8UMH - chains Q and P of the 30 polymer chains in the assembly; structure by electron microscopy, 4.10 A resolution (low resolution: residue-level contacts below are approximate; hydrogen-bond / salt-bridge calls are withheld).

== Chain Q ==
Molecule: Transcription initiation factor IIF subunit alpha
Source organism: Saccharomyces cerevisiae
UniProtKB: P41895 (T2FA_YEAST); numbering as in UniProt (aligned over 1-735)
Amino-acid sequence (735 residues; row label = number of the first residue in the row):
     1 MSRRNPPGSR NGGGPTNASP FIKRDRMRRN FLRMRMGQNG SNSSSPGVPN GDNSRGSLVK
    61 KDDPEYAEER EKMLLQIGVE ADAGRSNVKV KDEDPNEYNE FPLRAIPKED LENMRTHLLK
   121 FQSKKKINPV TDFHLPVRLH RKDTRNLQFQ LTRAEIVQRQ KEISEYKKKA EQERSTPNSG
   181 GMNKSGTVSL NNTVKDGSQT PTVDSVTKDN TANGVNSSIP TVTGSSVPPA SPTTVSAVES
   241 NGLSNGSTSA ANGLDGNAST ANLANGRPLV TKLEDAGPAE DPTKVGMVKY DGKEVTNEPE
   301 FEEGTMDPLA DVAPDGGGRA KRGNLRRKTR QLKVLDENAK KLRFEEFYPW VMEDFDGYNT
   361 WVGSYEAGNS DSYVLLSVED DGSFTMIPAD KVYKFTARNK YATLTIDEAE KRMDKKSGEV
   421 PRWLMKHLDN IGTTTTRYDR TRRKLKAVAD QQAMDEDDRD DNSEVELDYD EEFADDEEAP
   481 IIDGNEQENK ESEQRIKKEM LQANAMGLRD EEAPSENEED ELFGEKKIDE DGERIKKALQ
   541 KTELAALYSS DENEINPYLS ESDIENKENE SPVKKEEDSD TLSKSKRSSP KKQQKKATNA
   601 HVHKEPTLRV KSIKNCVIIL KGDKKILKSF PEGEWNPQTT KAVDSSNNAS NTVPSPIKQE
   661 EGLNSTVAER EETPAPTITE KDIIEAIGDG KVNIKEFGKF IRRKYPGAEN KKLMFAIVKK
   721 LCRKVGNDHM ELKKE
Unresolved in the structure: 1-15, 36-93, 165-324, 448-735
UniProt features mapped onto this chain:
  - modified residue: S198 (Phosphoserine), T200 (Phosphothreonine), S515 (Phosphoserine), S560 (Phosphoserine), S562 (Phosphoserine), S571 (Phosphoserine), S655 (Phosphoserine)

== Chain P ==
Molecule: Transcription initiation factor IIF subunit beta
Source organism: Saccharomyces cerevisiae
UniProtKB: A0A6A5PZ00 (A0A6A5PZ00_YEASX); numbering as in UniProt (aligned over 1-400)
Amino-acid sequence (400 residues; each row starts with the number of its first residue):
     1 MSSGSAGAPA LSNNSTNSVA KEKSGNISGD EYLSQEEEVF DGNDIENNET KVYEESLDLD
    61 LERSNRQVWL VRLPMFLAEK WRDRNNLHGQ ELGKIRINKD GSKITLLLNE NDNDSIPHEY
   121 DLELTKKVVE NEYVFTEQNL KKYQQRKKEL EADPEKQRQA YLKKQEREEE LKKKQQQQKR
   181 RNNRKKFNHR VMTDRDGRDR YIPYVKTIPK KTAIVGTVCH ECQVMPSMND PNYHKIVEQR
   241 RNIVKLNNKE RITTLDETVG VTMSHTGMSM RSDNSNFLKV GREKAKSNIK SIRMPKKEIL
   301 DYLFKLFDEY DYWSLKGLKE RTRQPEAHLK ECLDKVATLV KKGPYAFKYT LRPEYKKLKE
   361 EERKATLGEL ADEQTGSAGD NAQGDAEADL EDEIEMEDVV
Unresolved in the structure: 1-53, 143-197, 244-294, 339-400

== Interface between chain Q and chain P ==
Contacting residue pairs (93; chain Q residue first):
  D94(Q) with R96(P); I97(P)
  E97(Q) with I97(P); N98(P); K99(P)
  Y98(Q) with I95(P); I97(P)
  E100(Q) with K94(P); I95(P)
  P102(Q) with E91(P); G93(P)
  L103(Q) with W81(P); G89(P); Q90(P); E91(P)
  R104(Q) with G89(P)
  A105(Q) with L87(P); H88(P); G89(P)
  I106(Q) with R84(P); L87(P)
  K108(Q) with R84(P); H88(P)
  L111(Q) with R84(P)
  N113(Q) with E137(P); N139(P)
  M114(Q) with E137(P); Q138(P)
  R115(Q) with T136(P); E137(P)
  T116(Q) with F135(P); T136(P)
  H117(Q) with V134(P); F135(P)
  L118(Q) with E132(P); Y133(P); V134(P)
  L119(Q) with N131(P); E132(P); Y133(P)
  K120(Q) with E130(P); N131(P); E132(P)
  F121(Q) with N131(P)
  S123(Q) with N131(P)
  K124(Q) with E130(P)
  K125(Q) with N131(P)
  K126(Q) with E130(P); N131(P)
  I127(Q) with N131(P); Y133(P)
  N128(Q) with Y133(P)
  P129(Q) with Y133(P)
  V130(Q) with L61(P)
  P136(Q) with D58(P)
  V137(Q) with D58(P); L59(P)
  L139(Q) with P209(P)
  H140(Q) with T207(P); P209(P)
  R141(Q) with T207(P)
  K142(Q) with V205(P)
  N369(Q) with R72(P)
  D371(Q) with R82(P)
  S372(Q) with V71(P); R72(P); L73(P)
  Y373(Q) with L70(P); V71(P); R72(P); R82(P)
  V374(Q) with W69(P); L70(P); V71(P)
  L375(Q) with V68(P); W69(P); V134(P)
  L376(Q) with V68(P); W69(P); V71(P)
  S377(Q) with R66(P); Q67(P); V68(P)
  V378(Q) with R63(P); R66(P); Q67(P)
  E379(Q) with R63(P); R66(P)
  D380(Q) with R66(P)
  M386(Q) with L87(P)
  P388(Q) with R82(P)
  A389(Q) with R82(P)
  R440(Q) with R198(P)
Also at the interface, not in a pair above, chain Q (55 interface residues in all): F101, R138, F149, L151, I156, D390
Also at the interface, not in a pair above, chain P (50 interface residues in all): S64, L92, V129, R200, Y201, T212, V215, V218, E221

== Summary ==
55 residues of chain Q face 50 of chain P across their interface.
Here chain Q is Transcription initiation factor IIF subunit alpha and chain P is Transcription initiation
factor IIF subunit beta, both from Saccharomyces cerevisiae. Entry 8UMH (Consensus map of PICdeltaTFIIK form2)
was determined by electron microscopy.
